Entry 8X81 (electron microscopy, 3.77 A resolution); this record covers chains A and D of the 6 polymer chains in the assembly.

[Chain A]
Protein: Leptin receptor
Organism: Homo sapiens
Reference sequence: P48357 (LEPR_HUMAN); residue numbers follow UniProt; this construct covers 21-839
Sequence (829 residues; each row starts with the number of its first residue):
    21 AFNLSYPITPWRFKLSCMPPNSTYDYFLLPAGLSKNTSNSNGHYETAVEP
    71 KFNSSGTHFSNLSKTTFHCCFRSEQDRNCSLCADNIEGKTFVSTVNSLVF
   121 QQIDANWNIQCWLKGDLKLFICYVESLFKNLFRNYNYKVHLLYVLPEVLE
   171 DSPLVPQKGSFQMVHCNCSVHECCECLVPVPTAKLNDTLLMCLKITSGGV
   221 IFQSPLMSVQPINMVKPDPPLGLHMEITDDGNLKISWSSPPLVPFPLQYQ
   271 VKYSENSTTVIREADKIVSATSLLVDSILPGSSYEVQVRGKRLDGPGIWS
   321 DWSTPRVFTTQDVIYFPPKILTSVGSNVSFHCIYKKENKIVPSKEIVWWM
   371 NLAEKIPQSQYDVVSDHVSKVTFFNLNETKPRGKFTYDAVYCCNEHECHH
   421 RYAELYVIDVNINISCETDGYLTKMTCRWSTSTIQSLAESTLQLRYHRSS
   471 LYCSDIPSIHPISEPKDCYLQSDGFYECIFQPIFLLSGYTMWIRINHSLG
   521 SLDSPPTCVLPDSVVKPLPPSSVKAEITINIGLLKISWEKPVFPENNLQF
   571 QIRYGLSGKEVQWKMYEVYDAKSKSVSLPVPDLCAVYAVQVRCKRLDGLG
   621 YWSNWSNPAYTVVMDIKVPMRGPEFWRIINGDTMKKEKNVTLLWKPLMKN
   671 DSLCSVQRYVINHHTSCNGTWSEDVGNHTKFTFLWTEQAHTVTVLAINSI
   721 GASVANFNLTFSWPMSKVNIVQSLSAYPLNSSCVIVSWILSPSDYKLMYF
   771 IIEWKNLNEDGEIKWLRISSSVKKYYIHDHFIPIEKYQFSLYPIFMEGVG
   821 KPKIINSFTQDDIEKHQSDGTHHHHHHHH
Disordered / not traced: 21-22, 41-81, 830-849
Disulfide bonds: Cys-37/Cys-89, Cys-90/Cys-99, Cys-102/Cys-212, Cys-131/Cys-142, Cys-186/Cys-196, Cys-188/Cys-194, Cys-352/Cys-412, Cys-413/Cys-418, Cys-436/Cys-447, Cys-473/Cys-528, Cys-488/Cys-498, Cys-604/Cys-674
Glycans and other covalent adducts: glycan linked to Asn-347; N-acetylglucosamine (NAG) linked to Asn-397, Asn-516, Asn-624, Asn-728, Asn-750
Construct notes: expression tag (840-849)
UniProt features mapped onto this chain:
  - region: His-467 to Glu-484 (Leptin-binding)
  - motif: Trp-622 to Ser-626 (WSXWS motif)
  - glycosylation (N-linked (GlcNAc...) asparagine): Asn-23, Asn-41, Asn-56, Asn-73, Asn-81, Asn-98, Asn-187, Asn-206, Asn-276, Asn-347, Asn-397, Asn-516, Asn-624, Asn-659, Asn-688, Asn-697, Asn-728, Asn-750
  - natural variant: Tyr-422 (Y422H: In LEPRD; uncertain significance), Cys-604 (C604G: In LEPRD; uncertain significance), Leu-786 (L786P: In LEPRD; uncertain significance)

[Chain D]
Protein: Leptin
Organism: Homo sapiens
Reference sequence: P41159 (LEP_HUMAN); numbering as in UniProt (aligned over 1-167)
Sequence (167 residues; row label = number of the first residue in the row):
     1 MHWGTLCGFLWLWPYLFYVQAVPIQKVQDDTKTLIKTIVTRINDISHTQS
    51 VSSKQKVTGLDFIPGLHPILTLSKMDQTLAVYQQILTSMPSRNVIQISND
   101 LENLRDLLHVLAFSKSCHLPWASGLETLDSLGGVLEASGYSTEVVALSRL
   151 QGSLQDMLWQLDLSPGC
Disordered / not traced: 1-21, 47-69, 124-142
Disulfide bonds: Cys-117/Cys-167
UniProt features mapped onto this chain:
  - natural variant: Gln-49 (deletion), Asp-100 (D100Y: In LEPD), Arg-105 (R105W: In LEPD)

[Chain A / chain D interface]
Contacting residue pairs - 11 pairs, chain A then chain D:
  Thr-443(A) / Gln-96(D)
  Ser-470(A) / Asp-106(D)
  Phe-504(A) / Asn-99(D)
  Phe-504(A) / Asn-103(D)
  Leu-506(A) / Asp-30(D)
  Ser-507(A) / Asn-103(D)  hydrogen bond
  Phe-563(A) / Thr-37(D)
  Glu-565(A) / Lys-32(D)
  Glu-565(A) / Thr-33(D)
  Glu-565(A) / Lys-36(D)
  Asn-566(A) / Thr-33(D)  hydrogen bond
Other interface residues (no listed pair), chain A (12 interface residues in all): Tyr-441, Tyr-472, Leu-505, Asp-532
Other interface residues (no listed pair), chain D (13 interface residues in all): Val-27, Leu-34, Arg-41, Leu-107

[In short]
12 residues of chain A face 13 of chain D across their interface, with 2 hydrogen bonds. Polar contacts
include Ser-507(A)/Asn-103(D) and Asn-566(A)/Thr-33(D). Covalently linked N-acetylglucosamine: at Asn-397(A),
Asn-516(A), Asn-624(A), Asn-728(A) and Asn-750(A).
Here chain A is Leptin receptor and chain D is Leptin, both from Homo sapiens. Entry 8X81 (Structure of
leptin-LepR trimer with a large gap) was determined by electron microscopy (same publication as 8X80 and
8X85).
